PDB entry 7ZOV | X-ray diffraction, 1.70 A resolution | chain A

# Chain A
Name: Synechocystis halorhodopsin
From: Synechocystis sp. PCC 7509
Sequence (234 residues; numbered 1 to 234; the number before each row is that of its first residue):
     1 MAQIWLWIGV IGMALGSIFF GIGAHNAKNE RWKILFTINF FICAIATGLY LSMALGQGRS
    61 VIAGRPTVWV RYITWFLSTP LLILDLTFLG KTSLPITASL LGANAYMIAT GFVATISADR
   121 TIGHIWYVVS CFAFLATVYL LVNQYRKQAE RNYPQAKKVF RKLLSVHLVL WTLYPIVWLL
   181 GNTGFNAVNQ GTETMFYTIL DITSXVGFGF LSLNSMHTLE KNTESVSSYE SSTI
Not modelled in the structure: 226-234
Modified residues: Met1 (N-formylmethionine; FME); LYR (n~6~-[(2Z,4E,6E,8E)-3,7-dimethyl-9-(2,6,6-trimethylcyclohex-1-en-1-yl)nona-2,4,6,8-tetraenyl]lysine) at position 205
Ligand contacts:
  - eicosane (LFA), molecule 1: Gln3, Ile4, Trp7
  - eicosane (LFA), molecule 2: Trp5, Ile199, Ile202, Thr203, Val206, Gly207, Phe210
  - eicosane (LFA), molecule 3: Trp7, Val10, Leu51, Ile125
  - eicosane (LFA), molecule 4: Ile11, Ala14, Leu15, Ile18
  - eicosane (LFA), molecule 5: Phe41, Ile45, Gly48, Leu49, Ser52, Gln57, Gly58, Trp69, Val70, Thr74, Leu77, Gly102, Ala105, Tyr106, Ala109, Thr110, Val113, Ile116, Trp126
  - eicosane (LFA), molecule 6: Ile45, Leu77, Pro80, Leu81, Leu84, Leu101
  - eicosane (LFA), molecule 7: Ser60, Ile62, Trp69, Ile73, Phe112
  - eicosane (LFA), molecule 8: Trp69, Ile73, Phe76, Leu77, Ala109, Phe112, Ile116
  - eicosane (LFA), molecule 9: Ile125, Val128, Val129, Phe132
  - eicosane (LFA), molecule 10: Tyr127, Cys131, Phe134, Leu135, Pro175, Ile176, Leu179
  - eicosane (LFA), molecule 11: Leu170, Leu173, Ile176, Val177, Phe196, Ile199, Leu200, Thr203
From the paper describing this entry:
  - conformationally variable residues (side-chain flip): Trp75, Leu82
  - binding site for chloride ion: Thr74, Ser78

# In short
Bound to chain A: 11 copies of eicosane. The paper reports a binding site for chloride ion at Thr74 and Ser78;
conformational variability at Trp75 and Leu82.
Chain A is Synechocystis halorhodopsin (Synechocystis sp. PCC 7509); the structure, Crystal structure of
Synechocystis halorhodopsin (SyHR), Cl-pumping mode, K state, was determined by X-ray diffraction (same
publication as 7ZOU, 7ZOW and 7ZOY).
